Entry 3ZVK (X-ray diffraction, 2.50 A resolution); this record covers chains A and E of the 10 polymer chains in the assembly.

[Chain A]
Protein: Toxin of toxin-antitoxin system
Organism: Rickettsia felis
Reference sequence: Q4UNB2 (Q4UNB2_RICFE); numbering as in UniProt (aligned over 1-134)
Sequence (134 residues; numbered 1 to 134; the number before each row is that of its first residue):
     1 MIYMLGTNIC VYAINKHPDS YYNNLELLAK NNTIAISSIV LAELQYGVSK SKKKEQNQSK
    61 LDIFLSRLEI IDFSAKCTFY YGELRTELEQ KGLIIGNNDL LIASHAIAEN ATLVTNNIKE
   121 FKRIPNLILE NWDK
Differences from the reference sequence: engineered mutation Gly6 (Asp in Q4UNB2)
Reported in the primary citation:
  - catalytic residues: Glu43, Asp99 (by similarity / conservation)
  - self-association interface (contacts with another copy of this molecule); pairs are residue here / residue on that copy: Glu43-Arg85 (hydrogen bond), Tyr46-Arg85, Phe73-Phe73 (backbone contact), Phe73-Ser38 (hydrogen bond)
  - contacts within the chain: Asn8-Glu120 (hydrogen bond)

[Chain E]
Protein: Antitoxin of toxin-antitoxin system vapb
Organism: Rickettsia felis
Reference sequence: Q4UNB3 (Q4UNB3_RICFE); numbering as in UniProt (aligned over 1-78)
Sequence (78 residues; row label = number of the first residue in the row):
     1 MNKAKIFMNG QSQAVRLPKE FRFSVKEVSV IPLGKGIVLQ PLPNSWKDVF QEMAEISSDD
    61 IFPEGRKDLP PQKRKYFE
Unresolved in the structure: 1, 59-78
Reported in the primary citation:
  - binding site for the 26-nt DNA strand: Asn9, Lys19, Arg22
  - specificity-determining residues: Asn9

[How chain A and chain E interact]
Pairs across the interface - 42 pairs, chain A then chain E:
  Ala13(A) with Phe50(E), hydrophobic; Met53(E)
  Ile14(A) with Met53(E), hydrophobic
  His17(A) with Phe50(E); Ala54(E)
  Pro18(A) with Phe50(E)
  Tyr21(A) with Phe50(E), hydrophobic
  Tyr22(A) with Trp46(E); Lys47(E); Phe50(E)
  Leu25(A) with Trp46(E), hydrophobic; Phe50(E), hydrophobic
  Glu26(A) with Ser45(E); Trp46(E), hydrogen bond (side chain-backbone); Lys47(E), hydrogen bond (side chain-backbone)
  Ile34(A) with Trp46(E)
  Gln45(A) with Leu33(E)
  Gln56(A) with Ile56(E)
  Gln58(A) with Leu33(E)
  Lys60(A) with Met53(E); Ile56(E); Ser57(E)
  Asp62(A) with Ile31(E); Val38(E); Gln40(E)
  Ile63(A) with Gln40(E); Val49(E); Met53(E), hydrophobic; Ile56(E), hydrophobic
  Phe64(A) with Trp46(E); Val49(E), hydrophobic; Met53(E), hydrophobic
  Ser66(A) with Ser29(E); Ile31(E); Pro43(E); Val49(E)
  Arg67(A) with Pro43(E), hydrogen bond (side chain-backbone); Asn44(E), hydrogen bond (side chain-backbone); Ser45(E); Trp46(E); Val49(E)
  Leu68(A) with Trp46(E), hydrophobic
Interface residues without a listed pair, chain A (23 interface residues in all): Ala29, Ser59, Leu65, Ile70
Interface residues without a listed pair, chain E (19 interface residues in all): Pro32, Leu42, Glu52

[In short]
23 residues of chain A and 19 residues of chain E are in contact; the contacts include 4 hydrogen bonds. Among
the polar pairs are Glu26(A)-Trp46(E), Glu26(A)-Lys47(E) and Arg67(A)-Pro43(E). From the paper: catalytic
residues Glu43(A) and Asp99(A); a binding site for the 26-nt DNA strand at Asn9(E), Lys19(E) and Arg22(E).
Chain A is Toxin of toxin-antitoxin system and chain E is Antitoxin of toxin-antitoxin system vapb, both from
Rickettsia felis; the structure, Crystal structure of VapBC2 from Rickettsia felis bound to a DNA fragment
from their promoter, was determined by X-ray diffraction.
